1ZYQ - chains T and A of the 4 polymer chains in the assembly; structure by X-ray diffraction, 2.70 A resolution.

== Chain T ==
Molecule: 26-nt DNA strand
Sequence (26 nucleotides; each row starts with the number of its first residue):
  2001 CCCGCTGGCA CTGGCCGTCG TTTTCG
Disordered / not traced: 2001-2002, 2018-2026
Modified / non-standard residues: 8OG (8-oxo-2'-deoxy-guanosine-5'-monophosphate) at position 2004

== Chain A ==
Name: DNA polymerase
From: Enterobacteria phage T7
Notes: EC 2.7.7.7
Reference sequence: P00581 (DPOL_BPT7); aligned to UniProt positions 1-692 over residues 1-698 (the alignment contains insertions or deletions, so no single offset holds)
Sequence (698 residues; numbered 1 to 704; 6 numbers in that range are skipped by the numbering (no residue carries them; nothing is unmodelled there); the number before each row is that of its first residue):
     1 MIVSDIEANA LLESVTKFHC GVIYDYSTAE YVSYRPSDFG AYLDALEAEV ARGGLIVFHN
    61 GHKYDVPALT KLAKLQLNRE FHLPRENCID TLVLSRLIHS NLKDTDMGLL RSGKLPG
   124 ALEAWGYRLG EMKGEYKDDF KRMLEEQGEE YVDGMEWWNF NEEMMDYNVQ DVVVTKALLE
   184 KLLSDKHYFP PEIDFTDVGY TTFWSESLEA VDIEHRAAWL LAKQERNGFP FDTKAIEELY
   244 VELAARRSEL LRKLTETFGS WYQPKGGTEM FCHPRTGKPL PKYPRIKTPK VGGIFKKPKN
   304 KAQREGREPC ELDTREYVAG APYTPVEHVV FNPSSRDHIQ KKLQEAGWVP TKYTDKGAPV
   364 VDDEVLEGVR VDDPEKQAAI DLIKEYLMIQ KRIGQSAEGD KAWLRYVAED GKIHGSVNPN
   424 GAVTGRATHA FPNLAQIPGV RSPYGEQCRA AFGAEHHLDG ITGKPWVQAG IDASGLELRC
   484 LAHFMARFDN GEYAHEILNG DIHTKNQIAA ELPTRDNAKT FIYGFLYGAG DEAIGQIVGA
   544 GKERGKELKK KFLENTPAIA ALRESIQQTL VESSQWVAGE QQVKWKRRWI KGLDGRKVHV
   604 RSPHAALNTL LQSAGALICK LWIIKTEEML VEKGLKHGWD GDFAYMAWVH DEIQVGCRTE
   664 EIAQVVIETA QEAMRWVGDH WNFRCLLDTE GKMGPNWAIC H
Disordered / not traced: 297-314
Differences from the reference sequence: engineered mutation Ala536 (Lys in P00581)
Ion coordination: Mg2+ site 1 near Asp5 (its only coordinating residue here); Mg2+ site 2: Asp475, Ala476, Asp654 (together with 2',3'-dideoxyadenosine-5'-triphosphate); Mg2+ site 3: Asp475, Asp654
Small-molecule neighbours: 2',3'-dideoxyadenosine-5'-triphosphate (DAD): Arg429, Asp475, Ala476, Ser477, Gly478, Leu479, Glu480, His506, Arg518, Lys522, Thr523, Tyr526, Tyr530, Asp654

== Interface between chain T and chain A ==
Residue-residue contacts (51):
  DC2003(T) with Gly531(A), sugar contact; Gly533(A), sugar contact; Trp579(A), base contact; Ser605(A), base contact; His607(A), stacking on the base
  8OG_2004(T) with Thr523(A), base contact; Tyr526(A), base contact; Gly527(A), base contact; Tyr530(A), base contact; Gly531(A), sugar contact; Ala532(A), sugar contact; Gly533(A), hydrogen bond to the phosphate; Ala536(A), phosphate contact; Ile540(A), base contact; His607(A), phosphate contact
  DC2005(T) with His607(A), salt bridge to the phosphate; Ala608(A), sugar contact; Asn611(A), sugar contact; Gln615(A), base contact
  DT2006(T) with Ala425(A), phosphate contact; Val426(A), phosphate contact; Arg604(A), salt bridge to the phosphate; Gln615(A), hydrogen bond to the sugar
  DG2007(T) with Gly424(A), phosphate contact; Ala425(A), phosphate contact; Val426(A), hydrogen bond to the phosphate; Thr431(A), phosphate contact; Gln439(A), base contact; Arg604(A), salt bridge to the phosphate
  DG2008(T) with His432(A), sugar contact; Ala433(A), phosphate contact; Asn436(A), hydrogen bond to the sugar; Gln439(A), hydrogen bond to the base
  DC2009(T) with Lys404(A), salt bridge to the phosphate; Ala433(A), phosphate contact; Phe434(A), hydrogen bond to the phosphate; Pro435(A), phosphate contact; Asn436(A), phosphate contact; Gln439(A), sugar contact
  DA2010(T) with Gly402(A), phosphate contact; Asp403(A), hydrogen bond to the phosphate; Lys404(A), hydrogen bond to the phosphate
  DC2011(T) with Ser337(A), phosphate contact; Gln393(A), hydrogen bond to the phosphate; Gly397(A), phosphate contact
  DT2012(T) with Asn335(A), hydrogen bond to the phosphate; Ser337(A), phosphate contact; Ser338(A), hydrogen bond to the phosphate
  DG2013(T) with Ser338(A), hydrogen bond to the phosphate; Asp340(A), phosphate contact; His341(A), salt bridge to the phosphate
Also at the interface, not in a pair above, chain A (42 interface residues in all): Lys103, Lys394, Glu401, Ala405, Arg429, Gln584

== Summary ==
Chain T and chain A form an interface of 11 and 42 residues respectively; the contacts include 12 hydrogen
bonds, 5 salt bridges and 1 aromatic stacking contact. Polar pairs include DG2008(T)-Gln439(A),
DT2006(T)-Gln615(A) and DG2008(T)-Asn436(A). Bound to chain A: 2',3'-dideoxyadenosine-5'-triphosphate.
Chain T is a 26-nt DNA strand and chain A is DNA polymerase (Enterobacteria phage T7); the structure, T7 DNA
polymerase in complex with 8oG and incoming ddATP, was determined by X-ray diffraction.
